1F9E - chains D and R of the 6 polymer chains in the assembly; structure by X-ray diffraction, 2.90 A resolution.

[Chain D]
Protein: Caspase-8 subunit p10
Organism: Homo sapiens
Reference sequence: Q14790 (CASP8_HUMAN); the construct lacks a stretch of the UniProt sequence and is renumbered around it, so the offset changes along the chain: 318-362 = UniProt 390-434; 363-379 = UniProt 436-452; 382-390 = UniProt 459-467; 392-402 = UniProt 468-478
Amino-acid sequence (89 residues; each row starts with the number of its first residue; note: 2 numbers in that range are skipped by the numbering (no residue carries them; nothing is unmodelled there); a row labelled like 381A-381E holds insertion residues (381A, then the next letters in order)):
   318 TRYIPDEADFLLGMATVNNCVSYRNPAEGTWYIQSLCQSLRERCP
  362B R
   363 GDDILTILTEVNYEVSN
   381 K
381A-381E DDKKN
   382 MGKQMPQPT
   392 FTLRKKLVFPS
Swiss-Prot annotation at these positions:
  - modified residue: Arg-341 (Microbial infection: ADP-riboxanated arginine)

[Chain R]
Protein: (Phq)devd
Amino-acid sequence (5 residues; numbered 4200 to 4204; the number before each row is that of its first residue):
  4200 XDEVD
Modified positions: PHQ (benzyl chlorocarbonate) at position 4200; Asp-4204 (aspartic aldehyde; ASA)

[Chain D / chain R interface]
Residue-residue contacts (18; chain D residue first):
  Ser-339(D) with Val-4203(R); Asp-4204(R), hydrogen bond (backbone-backbone)
  Tyr-340(D) with Asp-4201(R); Glu-4202(R); Val-4203(R), hydrophobic
  Arg-341(D) with PHQ_4200(R); Glu-4202(R), salt bridge; Val-4203(R); Asp-4204(R)
  Asn-342(D) with PHQ_4200(R); Asp-4201(R), hydrogen bond
  Pro-343(D) with PHQ_4200(R); Glu-4202(R)
  Ala-344(D) with PHQ_4200(R)
  Thr-347(D) with Asp-4204(R)
  Trp-348(D) with Asp-4201(R), hydrogen bond
  Asp-381B(D) with Asp-4201(R)
  Lys-381C(D) with Asp-4201(R), salt bridge
Other interface residues (no listed pair), chain D (12 interface residues in all): Val-338, Asp-381A

[Summary]
The interface between chain D and chain R involves 12 residues on one side and 5 on the other, with 3 hydrogen
bonds and 2 salt bridges. Polar pairs include Arg-341(D)/Glu-4202(R), Lys-381C(D)/Asp-4201(R) and
Asn-342(D)/Asp-4201(R).
Here chain D is Caspase-8 subunit p10 (Homo sapiens) and chain R is (Phq)devd. Entry 1F9E (Caspase-8
specificity probed at subsite S4: crystal structure of the caspase-8-Z-devd-cho) was determined by X-ray
diffraction.
